PDB entry 6FIH | X-ray diffraction, 1.08 A resolution | chain A

Chain A:
Protein: Receptor-like protein kinase ANXUR2
Source organism: Arabidopsis thaliana
Notes: EC 2.7.11.1
UniProt: Q3E8W4 (ANX2_ARATH); residues 27-431 here = UniProt positions 27-431
Amino-acid sequence (412 residues; numbered 27 to 438; the number before each row is that of its first residue):
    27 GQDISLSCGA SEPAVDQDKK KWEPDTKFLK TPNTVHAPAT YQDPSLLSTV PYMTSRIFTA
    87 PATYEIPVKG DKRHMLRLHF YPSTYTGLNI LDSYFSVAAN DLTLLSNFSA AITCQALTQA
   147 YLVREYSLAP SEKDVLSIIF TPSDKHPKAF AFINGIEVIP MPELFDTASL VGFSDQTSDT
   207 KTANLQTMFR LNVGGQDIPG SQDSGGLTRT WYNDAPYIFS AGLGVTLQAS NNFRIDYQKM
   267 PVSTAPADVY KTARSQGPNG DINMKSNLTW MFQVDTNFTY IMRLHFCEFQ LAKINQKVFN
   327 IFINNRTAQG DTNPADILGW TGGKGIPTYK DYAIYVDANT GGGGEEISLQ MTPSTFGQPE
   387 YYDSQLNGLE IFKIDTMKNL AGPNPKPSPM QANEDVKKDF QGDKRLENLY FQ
Not modelled in the structure: 27, 197-203, 414-438
Glycans and other covalent adducts: N-acetylglucosamine (NAG) linked to Asn133, Asn293, Asn303, Asn331
Sequence notes: expression tag (432-438)
Metal / ion sites: Ca2+ site 1: Ser33, Cys34, Pro77, Thr80, Asn180; Ca2+ site 2: Asn218, Val219, Val275, Thr278, Asn393
UniProt features mapped onto this chain:
  - glycosylation (N-linked (GlcNAc...) asparagine): Asn133, Asn293, Asn303, Asn331
Reported in the primary citation:
  - post-translational modification sites: Asn331

Summary:
Covalently linked N-acetylglucosamine: at Asn133, Asn293, Asn303 and Asn331. Ser33, Cys34, Pro77, Thr80 and
Asn180 coordinate Ca2+ site 1. Asn218, Val219, Val275, Thr278 and Asn393 coordinate Ca2+ site 2. The paper
reports a modification site at Asn331.
Chain A is Receptor-like protein kinase ANXUR2 (Arabidopsis thaliana); the structure, Crystal structure of the
ANX2 ectodomain from Arabidopsis thaliana, was determined by X-ray diffraction (same publication as 6FIG).
